Entry 3UU7 (X-ray diffraction, 2.20 A resolution); this record covers chains B and G of the 4 polymer chains in the assembly.

# Chain B
Name: Estrogen receptor
Source organism: Homo sapiens
Notes: fragment: Ligand binding domain (residues 302-552)
UniProt: P03372 (ESR1_HUMAN); residue numbers follow UniProt; this construct covers 302-552
Chain sequence (251 residues; each row starts with the number of its first residue):
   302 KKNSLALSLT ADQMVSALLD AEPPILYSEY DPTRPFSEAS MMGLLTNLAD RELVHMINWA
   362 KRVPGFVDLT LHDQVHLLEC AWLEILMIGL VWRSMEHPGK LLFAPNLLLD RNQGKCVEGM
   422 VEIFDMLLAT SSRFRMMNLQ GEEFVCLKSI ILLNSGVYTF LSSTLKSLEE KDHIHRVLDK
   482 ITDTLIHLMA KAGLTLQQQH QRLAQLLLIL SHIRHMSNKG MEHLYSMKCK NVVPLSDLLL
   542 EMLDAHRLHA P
Unresolved in the structure: 302-303, 462-471, 549-552
Construct notes: engineered mutation Ser537 (Tyr in P03372)
Modified positions: Cys381 (s-hydroxycysteine; CSO); Cys417 (s-hydroxycysteine; CSO); Cys530 (s-hydroxycysteine; CSO)
Small-molecule neighbours: 4,4'-propane-2,2-diyldiphenol (2OH): Leu346, Thr347, Ala350, Glu353, Leu384, Leu387, Leu391, Arg394, Phe404, Met421, Ile424, Gly521, His524

# Chain G
Name: Nuclear receptor coactivator 1
Notes: EC 2.3.1.48; fragment: Coactivator peptide SRC-1
UniProt: Q15788 (NCOA1_HUMAN); residue numbers follow UniProt; this construct covers 686-698
Chain sequence (13 residues; row label = number of the first residue in the row):
   686 RHKILHRLLQ EGS
Unresolved in the structure: 686-687, 697-698
Curated features (UniProtKB/Swiss-Prot):
  - motif: Leu690 to Leu694 (LXXLL motif 4)
  - modified residue: Ser698 (Phosphoserine)
  - mutagenesis: Leu693 to Leu694 (Slightly affects interactions with steroid receptors. Abolishes interactions with steroid receptors; when associated with A-636; A-637; A-752 and A-753)

# Interface between chain B and chain G
Contacting residue pairs (19; chain B residue first):
  Ile358(B) - Leu690(G)  hydrophobic
  Ile358(B) - Leu693(G)  hydrophobic
  Ile358(B) - Leu694(G)  hydrophobic
  Lys362(B) - Leu693(G)
  Lys362(B) - Leu694(G)  hydrogen bond (side chain-backbone)
  Lys362(B) - Glu696(G)  hydrogen bond (side chain-backbone)
  Leu372(B) - Leu694(G)  hydrophobic
  Leu372(B) - Gln695(G)
  Gln375(B) - Leu694(G)
  Val376(B) - Leu690(G)  hydrophobic
  Val376(B) - His691(G)
  Val376(B) - Leu694(G)  hydrophobic
  Leu379(B) - Leu694(G)  hydrophobic
  Glu380(B) - Leu690(G)
  Asp538(B) - Ile689(G)
  Leu539(B) - Ile689(G)
  Glu542(B) - Lys688(G)
  Glu542(B) - Ile689(G)  hydrogen bond (side chain-backbone)
  Met543(B) - Leu690(G)  hydrophobic
Other interface residues (no listed pair), chain B (14 interface residues in all): Asn359, Phe367, His373

# Overview
Chain B and chain G form an interface of 14 and 8 residues respectively, with 3 hydrogen bonds. Polar contacts
include Lys362(B)-Leu694(G), Lys362(B)-Glu696(G) and Glu542(B)-Ile689(G). Chain B binds
4,4'-propane-2,2-diyldiphenol. Curated annotation (UniProt) lists 2 mutagenesis sites on chain G.
Chain B is Estrogen receptor (Homo sapiens) and chain G is Nuclear receptor coactivator 1; the structure,
Crystal structure of hERa-LBD (Y537S) in complex with bisphenol-A, was determined by X-ray diffraction
together with 3UUA, 3UUC and 3UUD from the same study.
